PDB entry 1IL3 | X-ray diffraction, 2.80 A resolution | chain A

== Chain A ==
Name: Ricin A chain
Organism: Ricinus communis
Notes: EC 3.2.2.22
UniProt: P02879 (RICI_RICCO); residues 1-267 here correspond to UniProt positions 36-302 (UniProt number = residue number + 35)
Sequence (267 residues; row label = number of the first residue in the row):
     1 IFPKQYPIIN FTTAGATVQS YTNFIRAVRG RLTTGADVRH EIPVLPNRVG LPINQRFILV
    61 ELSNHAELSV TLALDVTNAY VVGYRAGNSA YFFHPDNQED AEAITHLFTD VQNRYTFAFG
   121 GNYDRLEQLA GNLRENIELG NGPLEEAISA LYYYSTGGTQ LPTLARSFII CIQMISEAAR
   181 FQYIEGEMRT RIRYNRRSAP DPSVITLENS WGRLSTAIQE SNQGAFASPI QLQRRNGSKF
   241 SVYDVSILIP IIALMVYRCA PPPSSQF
Small-molecule neighbours: 7-deazaguanine (7DG): Ala-79, Tyr-80, Val-81, Phe-93, Gly-121, Asn-122, Tyr-123, Ile-172, Ser-176, Glu-177, Arg-180
Reported in the primary citation:
  - binding site for 7-deazaguanine: Ala-79
  - catalytic residues: Glu-177, Arg-180 (citing earlier work)

== Overview ==
Ligands of chain A: 7-deazaguanine. From the paper: catalytic residues Glu-177 and Arg-180; a binding site for
7-deazaguanine at Ala-79.
Chain A is Ricin A chain (Ricinus communis); the structure, Structure of ricin A chain bound with inhibitor
7-deazaguanine, was determined by X-ray diffraction (same publication as 1IL4, 1IL5 and 1IL9).
